PDB entry 6WWK | electron microscopy, 3.00 A resolution | chains B and K of the 6 polymer chains in the assembly

# Chain B
Protein: Tubulin beta-2B chain
Source organism: Sus scrofa
Reference sequence: A0A287AGU7 (A0A287AGU7_PIG); residues 1-445 here = UniProt positions 1-445
Sequence (445 residues; numbered 1 to 445; the number before each row is that of its first residue):
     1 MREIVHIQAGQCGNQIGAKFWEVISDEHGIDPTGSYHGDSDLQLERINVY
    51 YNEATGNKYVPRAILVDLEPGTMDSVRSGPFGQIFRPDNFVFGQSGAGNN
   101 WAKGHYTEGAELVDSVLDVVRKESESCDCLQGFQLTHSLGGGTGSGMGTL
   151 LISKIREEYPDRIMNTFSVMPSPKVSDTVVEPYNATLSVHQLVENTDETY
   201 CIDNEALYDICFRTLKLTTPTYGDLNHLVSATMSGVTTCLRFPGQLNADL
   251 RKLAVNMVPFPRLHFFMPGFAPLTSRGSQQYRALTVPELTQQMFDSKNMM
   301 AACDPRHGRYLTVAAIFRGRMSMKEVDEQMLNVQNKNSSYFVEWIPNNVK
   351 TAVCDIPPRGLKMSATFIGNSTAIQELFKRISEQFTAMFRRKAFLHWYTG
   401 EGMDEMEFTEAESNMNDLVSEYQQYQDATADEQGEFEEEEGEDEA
Unresolved in the structure: 430-445
Ligand contacts:
  - GDP (guanosine-5'-diphosphate): Gly10, Gln11, Cys12, Gln15, Glu69, Gly98, Asn99, Ser138, Leu139, Gly141, Gly142, Thr143, Gly144, Val169, Asp177, Asn204, Tyr222, Asn226
  - GTP (guanosine-5'-triphosphate): Gln245, Leu246, Lys252
  - taxol (TA1): Glu22, Val23, Asp26, Glu27, Leu215, Leu217, Asp224, His227, Leu228, Ala231, Ser234, Phe270, Pro272, Leu273, Thr274, Arg276, Gln279, Arg318, Pro358, Arg359, Gly360, Leu361

# Chain K
Protein: Kinesin-like protein KIF14
Source organism: Mus musculus
Reference sequence: L0N7N1 (KIF14_MOUSE); numbering as in UniProt (aligned over 391-755)
Sequence (370 residues; numbered -4 to 755; 390 numbers in that range are skipped by the numbering (no residue carries them; nothing is unmodelled there); the number before each row is that of its first residue; numbers below 1 keep their minus sign (Gly-4 is residue -4)):
    -4 GPLGS
   391 NSQVTVAVRVRPFSKREKTEKASQVVFTNGEEITVEHPDMKQVYSFIYDV
   441 SFWSFDECHPGYASQTTVYETLAAPLLDRAFEGYNTCLFAYGQTGSGKSY
   491 TMMGLNEEPGIIPRFCEDLFAQIAKKQTSEVSYHLEMSFFEVYNEKIHDL
   541 LVCKGENGQRKQPLRAREHPVSGPYVEGLSMNVVSSYSDIQSWLELGNKQ
   591 RATAATGMNDKSSRSHSVFTLVMTQTKTEVVEGEEHDHRITSRINLVDLA
   641 GSERCSTAHSSGQRLKEGVSINKSLLTLGKVISALSEQANGKRVFIPYRE
   691 STLTWLLKESLGGNSKTAMIATVSPAASNIEETLSTLRYATQARLIVNIA
   741 KVNEDMNAKLIRELK
Unresolved in the structure: -4 to -3
Construct notes: expression tag (-4 to 0)
Ligand contacts:
  - ADP (adenosine-5'-diphosphate): Arg399, Arg401, Pro402, Ser444, Gly485, Ser486, Gly487, Lys488, Ser489, Tyr490, Asn599, Lys601, Ser603
  - aluminium fluoride (AF3): Thr484, Gly485, Lys488, Asn599, Ser602, Ser603, Arg604, Leu639, Ala640, Gly641
UniProt features mapped onto this chain:
  - binding site (ATP): Gly482 to Ser489

# How chain B and chain K interact
Pairs across the interface (23; chain B residue first):
  Glu157(B) with Lys536(K), salt bridge
  Pro261(B) with Glu690(K)
  Arg262(B) with Arg689(K)
  Asp404(B) with Arg557(K), salt bridge
  Met406(B) with Arg557(K), hydrogen bond; Glu558(K); His559(K); Tyr565(K), hydrophobic
  Thr409(B) with Pro560(K)
  Glu410(B) with Arg557(K), salt bridge; Glu558(K), hydrogen bond (side chain-backbone)
  Ser413(B) with Glu558(K), hydrogen bond; Arg689(K), hydrogen bond
  Asn414(B) with Arg689(K), hydrogen bond
  Asp417(B) with Phe685(K); Arg689(K), salt bridge
  Glu421(B) with Phe685(K); Glu690(K)
  Gln423(B) with Arg683(K), hydrogen bond (backbone-side chain)
  Gln424(B) with Arg683(K), hydrogen bond (side chain-backbone); Val684(K); Phe685(K)
  Asp427(B) with Arg683(K), salt bridge
Also at the interface, not in a pair above, chain B (16 interface residues in all): Phe260, Ser420
Also at the interface, not in a pair above, chain K (13 interface residues in all): Arg555, Lys670

# Summary
16 residues of chain B face 13 of chain K across their interface, with 7 hydrogen bonds and 5 salt bridges.
Polar contacts include Glu157(B)-Lys536(K), Asp404(B)-Arg557(K) and Glu410(B)-Arg557(K). Chain B binds GTP,
GDP and taxol. Chain K binds aluminium fluoride and ADP.
Here chain B is Tubulin beta-2B chain (Sus scrofa) and chain K is Kinesin-like protein KIF14 (Mus musculus).
Entry 6WWK (KIF14[391-755] dimer two-heads-bound state - ADP-AlFx in complex with a microtubule) was
determined by electron microscopy, deposited together with 6WWE, 6WWF, 6WWG, 6WWH, 6WWI, 6WWJ and 13 further
entries.
